6HMY - chains B and C of the 5 polymer chains in the assembly; structure by X-ray diffraction, 1.60 A resolution.

Chain B (and C):
Name: Cholera enterotoxin B-subunit
Source organism: Vibrio cholerae
Notes: chain C of this document is another copy of the same molecule, construct and numbering; everything in this record applies to it too
Reference sequence: Q57193 (Q57193_VIBCL); residues 1-103 here correspond to UniProt positions 22-124 (UniProt number = residue number + 21)
Amino-acid sequence (103 residues; row label = number of the first residue in the row):
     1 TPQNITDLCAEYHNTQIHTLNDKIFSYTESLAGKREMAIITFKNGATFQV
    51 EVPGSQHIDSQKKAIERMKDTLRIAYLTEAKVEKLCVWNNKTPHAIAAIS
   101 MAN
Cystine bridges: C9-C86
Bound ions: Ca2+ site 1: E79 (together with bicine) (shared with 1 residue of chain F)
Ligand contacts:
  - bicine (BCN), molecule 1: Y76, L77, E79
  - bicine (BCN), molecule 2: T78, E79, A80, K81, N103
What the authors report for this chain:
  - binding site for beta-D-galactopyranose: W88
  - mutagenesis - H18A (39.5 +/- 0.9 nM): increased binding to GM1os
  - mutagenesis - H18A/H94A (80.0 +/- 0.4 nM): decreased binding to GM1os

How chain B and chain C interact:
Residue-residue contacts (58; chain B residue first):
  T1(B) - M37(C)
  T1(B) - Q49(C)
  T1(B) - T92(C)
  T1(B) - P93(C)
  P2(B) - R35(C)
  P2(B) - I39(C)
  P2(B) - P93(C)
  Q3(B) - I39(C)
  Q3(B) - T47(C)
  Q3(B) - T92(C)
  L8(B) - S30(C)
  L8(B) - R35(C)
  E11(B) - R35(C)  salt bridge
  Y12(B) - A32(C)
  Y12(B) - G33(C)  hydrogen bond (side chain-backbone)
  Y12(B) - R35(C)
  I58(B) - K34(C)
  S60(B) - E36(C)  hydrogen bond
  Q61(B) - L31(C)  hydrogen bond (side chain-backbone)
  Q61(B) - A32(C)
  Q61(B) - G33(C)
  Q61(B) - E36(C)
  K63(B) - E66(C)
  A64(B) - L31(C)  hydrophobic
  R67(B) - E29(C)
  R67(B) - E66(C)  salt bridge
  R67(B) - K69(C)
  R67(B) - D70(C)  salt bridge
  R67(B) - R73(C)
  M68(B) - E29(C)
  M68(B) - L31(C)  hydrophobic
  D70(B) - R73(C)
  T71(B) - E29(C)  hydrogen bond
  T71(B) - R73(C)  hydrogen bond
  I74(B) - R73(C)
  I74(B) - L77(C)  hydrophobic
  T78(B) - L77(C)
  A80(B) - L77(C)  hydrophobic
  W88(B) - L31(C)  hydrophobic
  I96(B) - L31(C)
  A97(B) - S30(C)
  A97(B) - L31(C)  hydrogen bond (backbone-backbone)
  A97(B) - A32(C)
  A98(B) - E29(C)
  A98(B) - S30(C)
  I99(B) - Y27(C)
  I99(B) - T28(C)
  I99(B) - E29(C)  hydrogen bond (backbone-backbone)
  S100(B) - Y27(C)
  S100(B) - T28(C)
  M101(B) - S26(C)
  M101(B) - Y27(C)  hydrogen bond (backbone-backbone)
  M101(B) - Y76(C)
  A102(B) - F25(C)
  A102(B) - S26(C)
  A102(B) - Y76(C)  hydrogen bond (backbone-side chain)
  N103(B) - F25(C)
  N103(B) - Y76(C)
Interface residues without a listed pair, chain B (31 interface residues in all): N4, I5, V50, I65
Interface residues without a listed pair, chain C (25 interface residues in all): K62

Summary:
The interface between chain B and chain C involves 31 residues on one side and 25 on the other; the contacts
include 9 hydrogen bonds and 3 salt bridges. Among the polar pairs are E11(B)-R35(C), R67(B)-E66(C) and
R67(B)-D70(C). From the paper: a binding site for beta-D-galactopyranose at W88(B); H18A of chain B increases
binding to GM1os.
Chain B and chain C are both Cholera enterotoxin B-subunit (Vibrio cholerae); the structure, Cholera toxin
classical B-pentamer in complex with fucosyl-GM1, was determined by X-ray diffraction, deposited together with
6HMW.
